PDB entry 6TGP | electron microscopy, 4.40 A resolution (low resolution: residue-level contacts below are approximate; hydrogen-bond / salt-bridge calls are withheld) | chains A and B

Chain A (and B):
Molecule: Protein NBR1 homolog
From: Arabidopsis thaliana
Notes: chain B of this document is another copy of the same molecule, construct and numbering; everything in this record applies to it too
Reference sequence: Q9SB64 (NBR1_ARATH); numbering as in UniProt (aligned over 1-94)
Chain sequence (94 residues; numbered 1 to 94; the number before each row is that of its first residue):
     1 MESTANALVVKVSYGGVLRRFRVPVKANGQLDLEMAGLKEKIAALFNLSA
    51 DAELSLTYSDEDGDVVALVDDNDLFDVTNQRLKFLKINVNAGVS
Unresolved in the structure: 1-4, 93-94
What the authors report for this chain:
  - self-association interface (contacts with another copy of this molecule): R19

Chain A / chain B interface:
Pairs across the interface (10; chain A residue first):
  Y14(A) with F75(B)
  G15(A) with G29(B); T78(B); N79(B)
  G16(A) with N79(B)
  V17(A) with A27(B); G29(B)
  R19(A) with A27(B)
  F46(A) with N28(B)
  N47(A) with N28(B)
Also at the interface, not in a pair above, chain A (8 interface residues in all): L45
Also at the interface, not in a pair above, chain B (8 interface residues in all): V25, R81

Summary:
Chain A and chain B each contribute 8 residues to their interface. From the paper: a self-association
interface involving R19(A).
Chain A and chain B are both Protein NBR1 homolog (Arabidopsis thaliana); the structure, Cryo-EM structure of
AtNBR1-PB1 filament (S-type), was determined by electron microscopy (same publication as 6TGN, 6TGS, 6TGY and
6TH3).
